2F44 - chain A; structure by X-ray diffraction, 2.40 A resolution.

Chain A:
Name: SH3 and multiple ankyrin repeat domains 3
From: Rattus norvegicus
Notes: fragment: SAM domain
UniProt: Q9JLU4 (SHAN3_RAT); residues 2-68 here correspond to UniProt positions 1749-1815 (UniProt number = residue number + 1747)
Sequence (76 residues; row label = number of the first residue in the row):
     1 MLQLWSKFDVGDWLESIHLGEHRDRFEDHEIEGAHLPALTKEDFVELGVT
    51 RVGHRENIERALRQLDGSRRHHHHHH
Not modelled in the structure: 66-76
Construct notes: initiating methionine (1); engineered mutation Glu56 (Met1803 in Q9JLU4); cloning artifact (69-70); expression tag (71-76)
Ion coordination: Zn2+: Glu21, His22, His54 (together with chloride ion)

In short:
Glu21, His22 and His54 coordinate Zn2+.
Chain A is SH3 and multiple ankyrin repeat domains 3 (Rattus norvegicus); the structure, Crystal Structure of
the Zinc-bound Shank SAM domain, was determined by X-ray diffraction (same publication as 2F3N).
